Entry 6YXX (electron microscopy, 3.90 A resolution); this record covers chains AA and EB of the 87 polymer chains in the assembly.

Chain AA:
Molecule: 12S ribosomal RNA
From: Trypanosoma brucei brucei
Sequence (1176 nucleotides; row label = number of the first residue in the row):
     1 AUUUUACCAA UUAAGAAGAA UAUUAUAAUA AUGGGUGUCU UAUAUUUUAA AUAAAUAUUU
    61 AAAUUCCGUG UAGUAAAUUU AUUAUUUGUA UUAUUUAUAU AAUAGGUGUA UUAUAUUUAA
   121 AUUUUAAAUU UGUUGUUUUA UAUUUAGAUA CAUAUUUAUA GAUUAAUAUA UUUAAAUAAU
   181 AUUUUAAAAU UUAUUGAACU GUNNNNNNNN NNNNNNNNNN NNNNNNNNNN NNNNNNNNNN
   241 NNNNNNNNNN NNNNNNNNNN NNNNNNNNNN NNNACCAAAU AAAUAUAGUA AGAUUAUUUU
   301 AGUUGAAUUA AUAAAUAAAU AUUUAUUUUU CUUUGUAAAU AUUAUGAACA AUUUAAAAAU
   361 UAAUCUGUUU AACUAAAAUG UUAUAUAUAA UAAUCUAAGU UAAUUUGAAU AUUAAAAGUA
   421 CAAGUAUAAU UUGUAAUUCU AAAGUAUUUU AAUGGUAUAU UUUUAGUAGG UAAAUGAAAA
   481 GUAUAAAUGG AUAUAACUUA AUAUUUAAUA UUUGUUUAAU GAAAAGUAUU UUAUUAUUAU
   541 AUUGUAUAGU AUUAUUAUAG UGUAUAGUUU UUUAAAAAUA UAAAAAUAUU GUUAAUAAAA
   601 UUAUCGUAUU UUAAGUGCGU UUAUUAAAUG CGUUUGUCUA AGAUAAUUAU UUAAGAUUAU
   661 UCUUGUAAAU AUAUUUAAAU AUUAAUAAUU CUUAAAAUAA AAAAAUAUCC UCAAUUGCAA
   721 UAUUAUUGUA GCAUAGUAAU UUGUUAACUA AAUAUUAAAG UGUUCCAUAG AAAAUUUUUA
   781 AAUUACAACA AAUAAAAUAA AGUAUGAAUU AAUAUCAAAA UUUUAAUAAA AAUUAAAAAA
   841 UUAAAAUAGG GCAAGUCCUA CUCUCCUUUA CAAAGAGAAC AUUAUGAUAU GUAAUUGUAU
   901 GUUUGAUUGG GGCAAUACUA UAUUUAUUUA UAUAGCAUAA GAACUAUAUU CUUUGAAAUU
   961 AUAAAAGGUU CGAGCAGGUU AACAAGCAUU AAAAAUAAAU GUGUUUCAUC GUCUACUUAU
  1021 UACCAUGAUU GNNNNNNNNN NNNNNNNNNA AUUCGUUAGU UGGGUUAAAA UCGUUGUAAA
  1081 GCAGAUUUGU UUAUAUAUUU AAUUUUUAUA AUUAAUAAUA AUUAAUAUAA GUACGCAAGG
  1141 AUUGAUUAUU GAAAAAAGAA AGAAGAAUAU AAUUUA
Disordered / not traced: 197-202, 274-277, 396-442, 596-786, 1023-1032, 1050-1058, 1066-1070
Ion coordination: Mg2+ site 1: C8, G108; Mg2+ site 2 near A30 (its only coordinating residue here); Mg2+ site 3 near A146 (its only coordinating residue here); Mg2+ site 4 near A1083 (its only coordinating residue here); Mg2+ site 5: U1106, U1107

Chain EB:
Name: DEAD-box helicase, putative
From: Trypanosoma brucei brucei
UniProt: D0A9G9 (D0A9G9_TRYB9); residue numbers follow UniProt; this construct covers 1-754
Amino-acid sequence (754 residues; row label = number of the first residue in the row):
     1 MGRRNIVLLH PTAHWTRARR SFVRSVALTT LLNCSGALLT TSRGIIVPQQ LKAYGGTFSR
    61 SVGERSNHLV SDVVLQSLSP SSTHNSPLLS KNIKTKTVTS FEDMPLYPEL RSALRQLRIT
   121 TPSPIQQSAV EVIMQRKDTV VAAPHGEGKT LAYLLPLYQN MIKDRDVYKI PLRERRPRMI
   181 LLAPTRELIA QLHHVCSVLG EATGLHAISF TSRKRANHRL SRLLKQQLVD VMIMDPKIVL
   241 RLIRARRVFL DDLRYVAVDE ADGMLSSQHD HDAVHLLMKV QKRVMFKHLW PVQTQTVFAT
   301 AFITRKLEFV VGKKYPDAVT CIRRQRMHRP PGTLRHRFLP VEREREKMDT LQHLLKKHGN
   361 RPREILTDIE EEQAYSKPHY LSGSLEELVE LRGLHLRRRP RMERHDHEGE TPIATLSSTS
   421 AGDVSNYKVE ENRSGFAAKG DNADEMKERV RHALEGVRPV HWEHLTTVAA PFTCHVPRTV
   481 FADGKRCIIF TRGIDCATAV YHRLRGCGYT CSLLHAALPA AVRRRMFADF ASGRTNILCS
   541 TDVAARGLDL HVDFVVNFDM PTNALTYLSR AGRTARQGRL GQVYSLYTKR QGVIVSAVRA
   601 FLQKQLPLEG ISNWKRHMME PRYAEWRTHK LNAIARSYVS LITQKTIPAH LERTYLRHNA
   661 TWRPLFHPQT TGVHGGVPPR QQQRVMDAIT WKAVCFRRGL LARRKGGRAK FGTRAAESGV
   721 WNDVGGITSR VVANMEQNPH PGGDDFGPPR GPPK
Disordered / not traced: 1-46, 394-440, 697-718, 725-736
Construct notes: conflict Ala301 (Thr in D0A9G9)
Small-molecule neighbours: ATP (adenosine-5'-triphosphate): Ile119, Thr121, Pro122, Ser123, Gln126, Pro144, His145, Gly146, Glu147, Gly148, Lys149, Thr150, Leu151, Gln191, Glu260, Ala301, Thr467, Val468, Ala469, Ala470, Pro471, Phe472, Thr473, Gly547, Asp549, Arg573, Arg576, Gln577

Interface between chain AA and chain EB:
Pairs across the interface (248; chain AA residue first):
  A128(AA) - Arg680(EB)  hydrogen bond to the base
  U129(AA) - Phe666(EB)  sugar contact
  U129(AA) - His667(EB)  phosphate contact
  U129(AA) - Arg680(EB)  sugar contact
  U130(AA) - His667(EB)  salt bridge to the phosphate
  G132(AA) - Arg627(EB)  salt bridge to the phosphate
  G132(AA) - Leu631(EB)  base contact
  G132(AA) - Trp662(EB)  hydrogen bond to the sugar
  G132(AA) - Pro664(EB)  sugar contact
  U133(AA) - Pro664(EB)  phosphate contact
  U137(AA) - Gln681(EB)  sugar contact
  U138(AA) - Arg680(EB)  hydrogen bond to the base
  U138(AA) - Gln681(EB)  sugar contact
  U138(AA) - Arg684(EB)  salt bridge to the phosphate
  U139(AA) - Arg684(EB)  salt bridge to the phosphate
  A290(AA) - Thr670(EB)  phosphate contact
  A290(AA) - Val673(EB)  phosphate contact
  A290(AA) - His674(EB)  hydrogen bond to the sugar
  A291(AA) - Phe666(EB)  sugar contact
  A291(AA) - His667(EB)  salt bridge to the phosphate
  A291(AA) - Thr670(EB)  phosphate contact
  A291(AA) - Pro679(EB)  sugar contact
  A291(AA) - Arg680(EB)  sugar contact
  G292(AA) - Phe666(EB)  phosphate contact
  G292(AA) - Arg680(EB)  phosphate contact
  U308(AA) - Asn85(EB)  hydrogen bond to the base
  U308(AA) - Phe309(EB)  phosphate contact
  U308(AA) - Lys313(EB)  salt bridge to the phosphate
  U309(AA) - Lys306(EB)  hydrogen bond to the base
  U309(AA) - Phe309(EB)  sugar contact
  A310(AA) - Val70(EB)  sugar contact
  A310(AA) - Ser71(EB)  hydrogen bond to the phosphate
  A310(AA) - Ser267(EB)  base contact
  A310(AA) - Arg305(EB)  salt bridge to the phosphate
  A310(AA) - Lys306(EB)  phosphate contact
  A311(AA) - Ser267(EB)  sugar contact
  U312(AA) - Ser267(EB)  phosphate contact
  U312(AA) - Asp270(EB)  base contact
  U312(AA) - His271(EB)  salt bridge to the phosphate
  U312(AA) - His275(EB)  hydrogen bond to the sugar
  A313(AA) - Arg244(EB)  hydrogen bond to the base
  A313(AA) - His275(EB)  salt bridge to the phosphate
  A314(AA) - His271(EB)  base contact
  A314(AA) - Val274(EB)  base contact
  A314(AA) - His275(EB)  phosphate contact
  A314(AA) - Met278(EB)  sugar contact
  A314(AA) - Lys306(EB)  base contact
  A314(AA) - Val310(EB)  base contact
  A314(AA) - Lys314(EB)  base contact
  A315(AA) - Lys282(EB)  salt bridge to the phosphate
  U316(AA) - Lys314(EB)  base contact
  A344(AA) - Ser59(EB)  base contact
  A344(AA) - Arg60(EB)  base contact
  A344(AA) - Gln669(EB)  hydrogen bond to the sugar
  U345(AA) - His667(EB)  base contact
  U345(AA) - Gln669(EB)  base contact
  G346(AA) - Val62(EB)  phosphate contact
  G346(AA) - Arg622(EB)  sugar contact
  G346(AA) - Tyr623(EB)  base contact
  G346(AA) - Ala624(EB)  hydrogen bond to the sugar
  G346(AA) - Arg627(EB)  base contact
  G346(AA) - Pro668(EB)  base contact
  G346(AA) - Gln669(EB)  base contact
  A347(AA) - Val62(EB)  phosphate contact
  A347(AA) - Gly63(EB)  phosphate contact
  A347(AA) - Arg622(EB)  salt bridge to the phosphate
  A347(AA) - Ala624(EB)  sugar contact
  A347(AA) - Glu625(EB)  sugar contact
  A347(AA) - Thr628(EB)  base contact
  A348(AA) - Arg65(EB)  sugar contact
  A348(AA) - Ser81(EB)  phosphate contact
  A348(AA) - Arg622(EB)  salt bridge to the phosphate
  A348(AA) - Thr628(EB)  base contact
  A348(AA) - His629(EB)  sugar contact
  C349(AA) - Ser79(EB)  hydrogen bond to the phosphate
  A350(AA) - Arg324(EB)  salt bridge to the phosphate
  A351(AA) - Pro80(EB)  base contact
  A351(AA) - Arg324(EB)  salt bridge to the phosphate
  A351(AA) - Gln325(EB)  hydrogen bond to the phosphate
  U353(AA) - Ile93(EB)  sugar contact
  U353(AA) - Thr95(EB)  base contact
  U353(AA) - Lys96(EB)  salt bridge to the phosphate
  U354(AA) - Asn92(EB)  hydrogen bond to the sugar
  U354(AA) - Ile93(EB)  sugar contact
  U354(AA) - Lys94(EB)  sugar contact
  U354(AA) - Gln135(EB)  hydrogen bond to the base
  U354(AA) - Lys137(EB)  hydrogen bond to the base
  U354(AA) - Val319(EB)  sugar contact
  A826(AA) - Thr661(EB)  hydrogen bond to the base
  A826(AA) - Arg663(EB)  hydrogen bond to the base
  A826(AA) - Pro664(EB)  base contact
  U827(AA) - Arg653(EB)  hydrogen bond to the sugar
  A848(AA) - Arg653(EB)  salt bridge to the phosphate
  G850(AA) - Arg684(EB)  sugar contact
  G851(AA) - Arg684(EB)  salt bridge to the phosphate
  G851(AA) - Val685(EB)  sugar contact
  G851(AA) - Ala688(EB)  base contact
  G851(AA) - Ile689(EB)  base contact
  C852(AA) - Leu51(EB)  sugar contact
  A853(AA) - Leu51(EB)  base contact
  A853(AA) - Ala53(EB)  base contact
  A853(AA) - Arg657(EB)  salt bridge to the phosphate
  A853(AA) - His658(EB)  salt bridge to the phosphate
  A853(AA) - Arg663(EB)  salt bridge to the phosphate
  A853(AA) - Pro664(EB)  base contact
  A853(AA) - Val677(EB)  base contact
  A853(AA) - Pro678(EB)  base contact
  A853(AA) - Gln681(EB)  base contact
  A854(AA) - Lys52(EB)  salt bridge to the phosphate
  A854(AA) - His658(EB)  base contact
  A854(AA) - Asn659(EB)  hydrogen bond to the base
  C861(AA) - Lys615(EB)  hydrogen bond to the phosphate
  U862(AA) - Lys615(EB)  salt bridge to the phosphate
  U869(AA) - Arg343(EB)  hydrogen bond to the base
  A870(AA) - Arg343(EB)  base contact
  U904(AA) - Lys589(EB)  hydrogen bond to the base
  U904(AA) - Arg590(EB)  sugar contact
  U904(AA) - Gly592(EB)  hydrogen bond to the base
  U904(AA) - Val593(EB)  hydrogen bond to the base
  G905(AA) - Asn613(EB)  sugar contact
  G905(AA) - Trp614(EB)  stacking on the base
  A906(AA) - Thr562(EB)  hydrogen bond to the phosphate
  A906(AA) - Asn613(EB)  hydrogen bond to the phosphate
  U907(AA) - Asp72(EB)  base contact
  U907(AA) - Val73(EB)  base contact
  U907(AA) - Gln268(EB)  hydrogen bond to the base
  U907(AA) - Thr562(EB)  phosphate contact
  G909(AA) - Gln268(EB)  hydrogen bond to the base
  G909(AA) - Gly493(EB)  phosphate contact
  G910(AA) - Gln268(EB)  hydrogen bond to the base
  G910(AA) - His269(EB)  base contact
  G910(AA) - Gly493(EB)  phosphate contact
  G910(AA) - Ile494(EB)  hydrogen bond to the phosphate
  G910(AA) - Thr541(EB)  hydrogen bond to the phosphate
  G910(AA) - Asp542(EB)  sugar contact
  G911(AA) - Pro184(EB)  hydrogen bond to the sugar
  G911(AA) - Thr185(EB)  sugar contact
  G911(AA) - Gln268(EB)  base contact
  G911(AA) - His269(EB)  hydrogen bond to the base
  G911(AA) - Ile494(EB)  phosphate contact
  G911(AA) - His515(EB)  phosphate contact
  G911(AA) - Ala516(EB)  hydrogen bond to the phosphate
  G911(AA) - Thr541(EB)  hydrogen bond to the phosphate
  G911(AA) - Val543(EB)  sugar contact
  G912(AA) - Pro184(EB)  sugar contact
  G912(AA) - Thr185(EB)  phosphate contact
  G912(AA) - Arg186(EB)  salt bridge to the phosphate
  G912(AA) - Asp235(EB)  sugar contact
  G912(AA) - Lys237(EB)  hydrogen bond to the base
  G912(AA) - Ala516(EB)  phosphate contact
  G912(AA) - Arg523(EB)  salt bridge to the phosphate
  C913(AA) - Arg186(EB)  salt bridge to the phosphate
  C913(AA) - Ser212(EB)  hydrogen bond to the phosphate
  C913(AA) - Lys237(EB)  sugar contact
  C913(AA) - Ile238(EB)  phosphate contact
  C913(AA) - Arg241(EB)  hydrogen bond to the phosphate
  A914(AA) - Arg186(EB)  base contact
  A914(AA) - Ser212(EB)  phosphate contact
  A914(AA) - Arg213(EB)  hydrogen bond to the sugar
  A914(AA) - Arg241(EB)  salt bridge to the phosphate
  A914(AA) - Ala516(EB)  hydrogen bond to the base
  A915(AA) - Lys214(EB)  phosphate contact
  A915(AA) - Arg215(EB)  hydrogen bond to the phosphate
  A915(AA) - Ala216(EB)  hydrogen bond to the phosphate
  A915(AA) - Asn217(EB)  phosphate contact
  U916(AA) - Lys214(EB)  base contact
  U916(AA) - Arg215(EB)  base contact
  U916(AA) - Asn217(EB)  phosphate contact
  A917(AA) - Arg215(EB)  salt bridge to the phosphate
  A917(AA) - His218(EB)  phosphate contact
  C918(AA) - Ser221(EB)  hydrogen bond to the phosphate
  C918(AA) - Arg247(EB)  salt bridge to the phosphate
  U919(AA) - Ser221(EB)  phosphate contact
  U919(AA) - Lys225(EB)  salt bridge to the phosphate
  U921(AA) - Arg222(EB)  base contact
  U928(AA) - His193(EB)  salt bridge to the phosphate
  U929(AA) - Arg213(EB)  salt bridge to the phosphate
  U929(AA) - Arg524(EB)  hydrogen bond to the phosphate
  A930(AA) - Arg213(EB)  salt bridge to the phosphate
  A930(AA) - Arg219(EB)  salt bridge to the phosphate
  U931(AA) - Lys214(EB)  phosphate contact
  U931(AA) - Arg219(EB)  salt bridge to the phosphate
  A932(AA) - Lys214(EB)  phosphate contact
  A932(AA) - Arg215(EB)  base contact
  U933(AA) - Arg215(EB)  hydrogen bond to the base
  U950(AA) - Arg246(EB)  base contact
  C951(AA) - Arg246(EB)  salt bridge to the phosphate
  U952(AA) - Asn217(EB)  hydrogen bond to the base
  U952(AA) - Ser221(EB)  base contact
  U952(AA) - Arg241(EB)  base contact
  U952(AA) - Arg247(EB)  salt bridge to the phosphate
  A957(AA) - Arg186(EB)  hydrogen bond to the base
  A957(AA) - Ser212(EB)  base contact
  A957(AA) - Leu518(EB)  base contact
  A957(AA) - Pro519(EB)  sugar contact
  A957(AA) - Ala520(EB)  hydrogen bond to the base
  A958(AA) - Ala517(EB)  sugar contact
  A958(AA) - Leu518(EB)  base contact
  A958(AA) - Pro519(EB)  base contact
  A958(AA) - Val522(EB)  base contact
  U959(AA) - Asp495(EB)  hydrogen bond to the sugar
  U959(AA) - Ala517(EB)  phosphate contact
  U960(AA) - Thr498(EB)  sugar contact
  U960(AA) - Ala499(EB)  phosphate contact
  U960(AA) - His502(EB)  stacking on the base
  U960(AA) - Arg503(EB)  hydrogen bond to the base
  A961(AA) - Glu344(EB)  base contact
  A961(AA) - Met348(EB)  base contact
  A961(AA) - Asp495(EB)  phosphate contact
  A961(AA) - Cys496(EB)  hydrogen bond to the sugar
  A961(AA) - Ala499(EB)  sugar contact
  A961(AA) - Phe558(EB)  base contact
  U962(AA) - Glu344(EB)  base contact
  U962(AA) - Arg345(EB)  hydrogen bond to the base
  A963(AA) - Arg492(EB)  hydrogen bond to the base
  A964(AA) - Arg590(EB)  hydrogen bond to the base
  A966(AA) - Arg343(EB)  sugar contact
  G967(AA) - Glu342(EB)  phosphate contact
  G967(AA) - Lys589(EB)  phosphate contact
  C975(AA) - Lys52(EB)  salt bridge to the phosphate
  C975(AA) - Gly55(EB)  hydrogen bond to the phosphate
  C975(AA) - Gly56(EB)  hydrogen bond to the sugar
  A976(AA) - Lys52(EB)  salt bridge to the phosphate
  A976(AA) - Ala53(EB)  phosphate contact
  A976(AA) - Tyr54(EB)  phosphate contact
  A976(AA) - Gly55(EB)  hydrogen bond to the phosphate
  G977(AA) - Trp626(EB)  hydrogen bond to the phosphate
  G978(AA) - His629(EB)  phosphate contact
  G978(AA) - Ala633(EB)  phosphate contact
  U979(AA) - Arg636(EB)  salt bridge to the phosphate
  U980(AA) - Arg636(EB)  base contact
  U980(AA) - Val639(EB)  base contact
  U980(AA) - Ser640(EB)  hydrogen bond to the phosphate
  C983(AA) - Gln603(EB)  hydrogen bond to the phosphate
  C983(AA) - Lys604(EB)  salt bridge to the phosphate
  A984(AA) - Gln603(EB)  phosphate contact
  A995(AA) - His353(EB)  hydrogen bond to the base
  A995(AA) - Lys357(EB)  base contact
  A995(AA) - Arg361(EB)  hydrogen bond to the sugar
  U996(AA) - Arg361(EB)  salt bridge to the phosphate
  U1086(AA) - Lys645(EB)  hydrogen bond to the sugar
  U1087(AA) - Tyr655(EB)  sugar contact
  U1088(AA) - Leu651(EB)  phosphate contact
  U1088(AA) - Thr654(EB)  base contact
  U1088(AA) - Tyr655(EB)  hydrogen bond to the phosphate
  U1088(AA) - His658(EB)  base contact
  U1088(AA) - Asn659(EB)  hydrogen bond to the base
  G1089(AA) - His650(EB)  stacking on the base
Interface residues without a listed pair, chain AA (103 interface residues in all): U131, U134, U136, G288, A307, U352, A355, G855, U903, A920, A982, A1093
Interface residues without a listed pair, chain EB (163 interface residues in all): His68, Ser82, Ser209, Thr211, Gln226, Ala245, Asp272, Lys356, Leu513, Asn563, Lys630, Gln644, Leu665, Gly676, Lys692

Summary:
103 residues of chain AA face 163 of chain EB across their interface, with 66 hydrogen bonds, 41 salt bridges
and 3 aromatic stacking contacts. Polar contacts include A128(AA)-Arg680(EB), U138(AA)-Arg680(EB) and
U308(AA)-Asn85(EB). Bound to chain EB: ATP. C8(AA) and G108(AA) coordinate Mg2+ site 1.
Here chain AA is 12S ribosomal RNA and chain EB is DEAD-box helicase, putative, both from Trypanosoma brucei
brucei. Entry 6YXX (State A of the Trypanosoma brucei mitoribosomal large subunit assembly intermediate) was
determined by electron microscopy, deposited together with 6YXY.
